Entry 1ISC (X-ray diffraction, 1.80 A resolution); this record covers chains A and B.

[Chain A (and B)]
Protein: Iron(iii) superoxide dismutase
From: Escherichia coli
Notes: EC 1.15.1.1; chain B of this document is another copy of the same molecule, construct and numbering; everything in this record applies to it too
UniProtKB: P09157 (SODF_ECOLI); numbering as in UniProt (aligned over 1-192)
Chain sequence (192 residues; each row starts with the number of its first residue):
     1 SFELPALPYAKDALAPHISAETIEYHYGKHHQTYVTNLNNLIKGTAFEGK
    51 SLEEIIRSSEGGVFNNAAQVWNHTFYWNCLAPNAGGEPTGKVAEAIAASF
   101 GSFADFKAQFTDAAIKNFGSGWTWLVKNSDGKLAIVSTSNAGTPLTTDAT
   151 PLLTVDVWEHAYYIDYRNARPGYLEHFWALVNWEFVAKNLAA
Ion coordination: Fe ion: His26, His73, Asp156, His160 (together with azide ion)
Reported in the primary citation:
  - Fe ion coordination: His26, His73, Asp156, His160
  - binding site for azide ion: His30, His73, Asp156
  - conformationally variable residues: Tyr34, His73

[Chain A / chain B interface]
Contacting residue pairs (40; chain A residue first):
  Glu21(A) - Arg167(B)  salt bridge
  Tyr25(A) - Tyr163(B)
  Tyr25(A) - Arg167(B)
  Tyr25(A) - Asn168(B)
  Lys29(A) - Asn168(B)
  His30(A) - Glu159(B)
  His30(A) - Tyr163(B)  hydrogen bond
  His30(A) - Asn168(B)
  Asn65(A) - Phe118(B)
  Phe118(A) - Tyr34(B)  hydrophobic
  Phe118(A) - Asn65(B)
  Phe118(A) - Asn140(B)
  Phe118(A) - Trp158(B)  hydrophobic
  Gly119(A) - Asn140(B)
  Gly119(A) - Trp158(B)
  Ser120(A) - Gly119(B)
  Ser120(A) - Ser120(B)  hydrogen bond
  Asn140(A) - Phe118(B)
  Asn140(A) - Gly119(B)
  Trp158(A) - Phe118(B)  hydrophobic
  Trp158(A) - Gly119(B)
  Trp158(A) - Glu159(B)
  Glu159(A) - His30(B)
  Glu159(A) - Trp158(B)
  Glu159(A) - Glu159(B)  hydrogen bond (side chain-backbone)
  Glu159(A) - His160(B)  salt bridge
  His160(A) - Glu159(B)  salt bridge
  His160(A) - Tyr163(B)
  Tyr163(A) - Tyr25(B)
  Tyr163(A) - His30(B)  hydrogen bond
  Tyr163(A) - His160(B)
  Tyr163(A) - Ile164(B)  hydrophobic
  Ile164(A) - Tyr163(B)  hydrophobic
  Ile164(A) - Arg167(B)
  Arg167(A) - Glu21(B)  salt bridge
  Arg167(A) - Tyr25(B)
  Arg167(A) - Ile164(B)
  Asn168(A) - Tyr25(B)
  Asn168(A) - Lys29(B)
  Asn168(A) - His30(B)
Other interface residues (no listed pair), chain A (19 interface residues in all): Tyr34, Gln69, Ala141
Other interface residues (no listed pair), chain B (19 interface residues in all): Gln69, Ala141

[In short]
Chain A and chain B each contribute 19 residues to their interface, with 4 hydrogen bonds and 4 salt bridges.
Polar contacts include Glu21(A)-Arg167(B), Glu159(A)-His160(B) and His30(A)-Tyr163(B). From the paper: a
binding site for azide ion at His30(A), His73(A) and Asp156(A); Fe ion coordination by His26(A), His73(A) and
Asp156(A) among others.
Chain A and chain B are both Iron(iii) superoxide dismutase (Escherichia coli); the structure,
Structure-function in E. coli iron superoxide dismutase: comparisons with the manganese enzyme from T.
thermophilus, was determined by X-ray diffraction, deposited together with 1MNG, 1ISA and 1ISB.
